7MQR - chains A and B of the 10 polymer chains in the assembly; structure by electron microscopy, 4.10 A resolution (low resolution: residue-level contacts below are approximate; hydrogen-bond / salt-bridge calls are withheld).

[Chain A]
Molecule: Insulin A chain
Reference sequence: P01308 (INS_HUMAN); residues 1-21 here correspond to UniProt positions 90-110 (UniProt number = residue number + 89)
Amino-acid sequence (24 residues; numbered 1 to 24; the number before each row is that of its first residue):
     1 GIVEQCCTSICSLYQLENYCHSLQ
Sequence notes: engineered mutation His21 (Asn110 in P01308); insertion (22-24)
Disulfide bonds: Cys6-Cys11

[Chain B]
Molecule: Insulin B chain
Reference sequence: P01308 (INS_HUMAN); residues 1-22 here correspond to UniProt positions 25-46 (UniProt number = residue number + 24)
Amino-acid sequence (22 residues; each row starts with the number of its first residue):
     1 FVNQHLCGSELVEALYLVCLER
Disordered / not traced: 1-2, 21-22
Sequence notes: engineered mutation Glu10 (His34 in P01308), Leu20 (Gly44 in P01308)

[Interface between chain A and chain B]
Inter-chain disulfides: Cys7(A)-Cys7(B), Cys20(A)-Cys19(B)
Residue-residue contacts - 14 pairs, chain A then chain B:
  Cys6(A) - Leu6(B)
  Cys7(A) - His5(B)
  Cys7(A) - Leu6(B)
  Cys7(A) - Cys7(B)  disulfide
  Thr8(A) - His5(B)
  Ser9(A) - His5(B)
  Ile10(A) - Asn3(B)
  Ile10(A) - Gln4(B)
  Cys11(A) - Asn3(B)
  Leu16(A) - Val18(B)
  Glu17(A) - Val18(B)
  Cys20(A) - Leu15(B)
  Cys20(A) - Cys19(B)  disulfide
  Leu23(A) - Leu15(B)
Other interface residues (no listed pair), chain A (11 interface residues in all): Ile2
Other interface residues (no listed pair), chain B (9 interface residues in all): Leu11

[Overview]
Chain A and chain B form an interface of 11 and 9 residues respectively, with 2 disulfide bonds.
Chain A is Insulin A chain and chain B is Insulin B chain; the structure, The insulin receptor ectodomain in
complex with four venom hybrid insulins - symmetric conformation, was determined by electron microscopy (same
publication as 7MQO and 7MQS).
